3IPX - chain A; structure by X-ray diffraction, 2.00 A resolution.

[Chain A]
Molecule: Deoxycytidine kinase
From: Homo sapiens
Notes: EC 2.7.1.74
UniProtKB: P27707 (DCK_HUMAN); residues 20-260 here = UniProt positions 20-260
Sequence (241 residues; numbered 20 to 260; the number before each row is that of its first residue):
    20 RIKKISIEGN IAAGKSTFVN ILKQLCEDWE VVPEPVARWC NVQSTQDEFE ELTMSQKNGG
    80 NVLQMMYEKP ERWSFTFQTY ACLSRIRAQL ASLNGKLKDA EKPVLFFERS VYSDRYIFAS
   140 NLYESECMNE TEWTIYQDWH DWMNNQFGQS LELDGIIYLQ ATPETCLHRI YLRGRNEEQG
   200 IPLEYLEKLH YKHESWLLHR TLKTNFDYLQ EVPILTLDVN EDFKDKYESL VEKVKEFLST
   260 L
Disordered / not traced: 65-76
UniProt features mapped onto this chain:
  - active site: E127 (Proton acceptor)
  - binding site (ATP): G28 to T36, R188 to R192, E240 to F242
  - binding site (substrate): E53, Y86, Q97, R128, D133, E197
  - modified residue: T72 (Phosphothreonine), S74 (Phosphoserine)
Ion coordination: Mg2+: S35, E127 (together with ADP)
Residues lining bound ligands:
  - ADP (adenosine-5'-diphosphate): N29, I30, A31, A32, G33, K34, S35, T36, E127, R188, L191, R192, V238, E240, D241, F242
  - 2'-deoxy-5-fluorocytidine (B86): I30, E53, V55, W58, L82, M85, Y86, F96, Q97, A100, R104, R128, D133, F137, E197, I200

[Overview]
Ligands of chain A: ADP and 2'-deoxy-5-fluorocytidine. The Mg2+ site is built by S35 and E127. UniProt lists
active-site residue E127, 17 ATP-binding residues and 6 substrate-binding residues.
Chain A is Deoxycytidine kinase (Homo sapiens); the structure, X-Ray structure of Human Deoxycytidine Kinase
in complex with ADP and an inhibitor, was determined by X-ray diffraction together with 3IPY from the same
study.
